Entry 6YZH (X-ray diffraction, 1.19 A resolution); this record covers chains A and D.

Chain A:
Name: Casein kinase II subunit alpha
From: Homo sapiens
Notes: EC 2.7.11.1
UniProtKB: P68400 (CSK21_HUMAN); residue numbers follow UniProt; this construct covers 3-329
Sequence (398 residues; each row starts with the number of its first residue; numbers below 1 keep their minus sign (Met-46 is residue -46)):
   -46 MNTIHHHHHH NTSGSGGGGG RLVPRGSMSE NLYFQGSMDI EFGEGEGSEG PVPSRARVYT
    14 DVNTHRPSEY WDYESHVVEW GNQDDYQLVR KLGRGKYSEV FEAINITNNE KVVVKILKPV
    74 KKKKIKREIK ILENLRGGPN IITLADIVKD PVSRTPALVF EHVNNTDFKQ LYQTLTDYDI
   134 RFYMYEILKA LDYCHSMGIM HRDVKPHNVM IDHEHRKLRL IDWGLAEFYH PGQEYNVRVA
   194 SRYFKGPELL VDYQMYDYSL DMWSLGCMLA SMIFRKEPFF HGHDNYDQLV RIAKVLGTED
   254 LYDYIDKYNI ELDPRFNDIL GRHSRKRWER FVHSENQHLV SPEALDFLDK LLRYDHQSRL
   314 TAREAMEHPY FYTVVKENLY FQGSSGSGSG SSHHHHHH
Unresolved in the structure: -46 to -29, -21 to -6, 332-351
Construct notes: initiating methionine (-46); expression tag (-45 to 2, 330-351); conflict Ser21 (Arg in P68400)
Ion coordination: Mg2+ site 1: Asn161, Asp175 (together with ADP); Mg2+ site 2: Asp175 (together with ADP); Na+: Tyr323, Thr326
Residues lining bound ligands: ADP (adenosine-5'-diphosphate): Leu45, Gly46, Tyr50, Ser51, Val53, Val66, Lys68, Ile95, Phe113, Glu114, His115, Val116, His160, Asn161, Met163, Ile174, Asp175
Swiss-Prot annotation at these positions:
  - region: Gln36 to Leu41 (Interaction with beta subunit)
  - active site: Asp156 (Proton acceptor)
  - binding site (ATP): Leu45 to Val53, Lys68
  - natural variant: Arg47 (R47Q: In OCNDS), Tyr50 (Y50S: In OCNDS), Asp175 (D175G: In OCNDS), Lys198 (K198R: In OCNDS)

Chain D:
Name: P8C9
From: Homo sapiens
Sequence (10 residues; row label = number of the first residue in the row):
    95 AARLYGFKXX
Modified / non-standard residues: Q2E ((2S)-2-azanyl-3-(2-methylsulfanyl-1H-indol-3-yl)propanal) at position 103; NH2 (amino group) at position 104
Covalent attachments: covalent link Ala96-Q2E_103

How chain A and chain D interact:
Contacting residue pairs (22):
  Gln36(A) - Tyr99(D)  hydrogen bond (side chain-backbone)
  Gln36(A) - Gly100(D)
  Gln36(A) - Phe101(D)
  Tyr39(A) - Phe101(D)
  Gln40(A) - Lys102(D)
  Leu41(A) - Phe101(D)  hydrophobic
  Leu41(A) - Lys102(D)  hydrogen bond (backbone-backbone)
  Leu41(A) - Q2E_103(D)
  Leu41(A) - NH2_104(D)  hydrogen bond (backbone-backbone)
  Val42(A) - Q2E_103(D)
  Arg43(A) - Q2E_103(D)
  Glu52(A) - Tyr99(D)  hydrogen bond
  Phe54(A) - Leu98(D)  hydrophobic
  Phe54(A) - Q2E_103(D)
  Val67(A) - Phe101(D)  hydrophobic
  Ile69(A) - Tyr99(D)  hydrophobic
  Ile69(A) - Phe101(D)  hydrophobic
  Val101(A) - Phe101(D)  hydrophobic
  Asp103(A) - Tyr99(D)
  Asp103(A) - Gly100(D)
  Thr108(A) - Tyr99(D)
  Ala110(A) - Phe101(D)  hydrophobic
Other interface residues (no listed pair), chain A (16 interface residues in all): Asp37, Lys44
Other interface residues (no listed pair), chain D (8 interface residues in all): Arg97

Overview:
Chain A and chain D form an interface of 16 and 8 residues respectively, with 4 hydrogen bonds. Polar contacts
include Gln36(A)-Tyr99(D), Glu52(A)-Tyr99(D) and Leu41(A)-Lys102(D). Bound to chain A: ADP. Curated annotation
(UniProt) lists active-site residue Asp156(A) and 10 ATP-binding residues on chain A.
Chain A is Casein kinase II subunit alpha and chain D is P8C9, both from Homo sapiens; the structure, Crystal
structure of P8C9 bound to CK2alpha, was determined by X-ray diffraction (same publication as 7QUX and 6Z19).
